Entry 2BBN (solution NMR); this record covers chains A and B.

== Chain A ==
Name: Calmodulin
Organism: Drosophila melanogaster
UniProt: P62152 (CALM_DROME); residue numbers follow UniProt; this construct covers 1-148
Chain sequence (148 residues; row label = number of the first residue in the row):
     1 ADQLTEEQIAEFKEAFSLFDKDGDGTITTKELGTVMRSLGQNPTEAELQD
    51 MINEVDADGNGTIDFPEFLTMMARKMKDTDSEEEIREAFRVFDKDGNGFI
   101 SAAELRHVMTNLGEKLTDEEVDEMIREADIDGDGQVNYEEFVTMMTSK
Metal / ion sites: Ca2+ site 1: D20, D22, D24, T26, E31; Ca2+ site 2: D56, D58, G59, N60, T62, E67; Ca2+ site 3: D93, D95, G96, N97, F99, E104; Ca2+ site 4: D129, D131, D133, Q135, E140

== Chain B ==
Name: Myosin light chain kinase
UniProt: P07313 (MYLK2_RABIT); residues 1-26 here correspond to UniProt positions 577-602 (UniProt number = residue number + 576)
Chain sequence (26 residues; row label = number of the first residue in the row):
     1 KRRWKKNFIAVSAANRFKKISSSGAL

== Interface between chain A and chain B ==
Contacting residue pairs (32; chain A residue first):
  E11(A) - K5(B)
  A15(A) - I9(B)
  F19(A) - A10(B)
  F19(A) - A13(B)
  F19(A) - A14(B)
  I27(A) - F17(B)
  L32(A) - F17(B)
  M36(A) - A14(B)
  M36(A) - K18(B)
  Q41(A) - K18(B)
  M51(A) - F17(B)
  M51(A) - K18(B)
  M51(A) - I20(B)
  E54(A) - I20(B)
  V55(A) - F17(B)
  I63(A) - F17(B)
  M72(A) - R16(B)
  S81(A) - K19(B)
  E84(A) - N15(B)
  E84(A) - R16(B)
  E84(A) - K19(B)
  E87(A) - N15(B)
  A88(A) - F8(B)
  F92(A) - N7(B)
  I100(A) - W4(B)
  L105(A) - W4(B)
  E114(A) - K6(B)
  E123(A) - R2(B)
  M124(A) - R3(B)
  M124(A) - W4(B)
  I125(A) - W4(B)
  M145(A) - W4(B)
Other interface residues (no listed pair), chain A (33 interface residues in all): E14, L18, I52, M71, I85, M109, A128, M144, K148
Other interface residues (no listed pair), chain B (18 interface residues in all): V11

== In short ==
33 residues of chain A and 18 residues of chain B are in contact. D20(A), D22(A), D24(A), T26(A) and E31(A)
form the Ca2+ site 1. The Ca2+ site 2 is built by D56(A), D58(A), G59(A), N60(A), T62(A) and E67(A).
Here chain A is Calmodulin (Drosophila melanogaster) and chain B is Myosin light chain kinase. Entry 2BBN
(Solution structure of a calmodulin-target peptide complex by multidimensional NMR) was determined by solution
NMR (same publication as 2BBM).
